5OIY - chains C and D of the 4 polymer chains in the assembly; structure by X-ray diffraction, 2.20 A resolution.

== Chain C (and D) ==
Protein: Phosphoprotein
Source organism: Human metapneumovirus
Notes: chain D of this document is another copy of the same molecule, construct and numbering; everything in this record applies to it too
Reference sequence: Q91KZ5 (Q91KZ5_9MONO); residue numbers follow UniProt; this construct covers 135-237
Chain sequence (118 residues; row label = number of the first residue in the row):
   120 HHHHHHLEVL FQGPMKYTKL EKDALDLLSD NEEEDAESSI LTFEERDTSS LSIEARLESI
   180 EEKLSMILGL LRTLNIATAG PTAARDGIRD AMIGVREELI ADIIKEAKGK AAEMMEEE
Not modelled in the structure: 120-169, 196-237 (chain D: 120-169, 194-237)
Differences from the reference sequence: expression tag (120-134)

== Interface between chain C and chain D ==
Contacting residue pairs (16):
  Ile172(C) with Leu176(D), hydrophobic
  Arg175(C) with Leu176(D); Glu177(D); Glu180(D), salt bridge
  Ser178(C) with Glu180(D), hydrogen bond
  Ile179(C) with Leu176(D); Ile179(D), hydrophobic; Leu183(D), hydrophobic
  Lys182(C) with Glu180(D), salt bridge; Leu183(D); Ser184(D)
  Leu183(C) with Leu183(D), hydrophobic
  Ile186(C) with Leu183(D), hydrophobic; Ile186(D), hydrophobic; Leu190(D), hydrophobic
  Leu190(C) with Leu190(D), hydrophobic
Also at the interface, not in a pair above, chain C (9 interface residues in all): Leu176
Also at the interface, not in a pair above, chain D (11 interface residues in all): Ile172, Glu173, Leu187

== In short ==
9 residues of chain C and 11 residues of chain D are in contact, with 1 hydrogen bond and 2 salt bridges.
Polar contacts include Arg175(C)-Glu180(D), Lys182(C)-Glu180(D) and Ser178(C)-Glu180(D).
Both chains are Phosphoprotein (Human metapneumovirus). Entry 5OIY (Structure of the HMPV P oligomerization
domain at 2.2 A) was determined by X-ray diffraction, deposited together with 5OIX.
